Entry 5VSW (X-ray diffraction, 4.29 A resolution (low resolution: residue-level contacts below are approximate; hydrogen-bond / salt-bridge calls are withheld)); this record covers chains A and B of the 7 polymer chains in the assembly.

== Chain A (and B) ==
Name: DNA-directed RNA polymerase subunit alpha
From: Escherichia coli (strain K12)
Notes: EC 2.7.7.6; chain B of this document is another copy of the same molecule, construct and numbering; everything in this record applies to it too
Reference sequence: P0A7Z4 (RPOA_ECOLI); numbering as in UniProt (aligned over 1-329)
Sequence (329 residues; each row starts with the number of its first residue):
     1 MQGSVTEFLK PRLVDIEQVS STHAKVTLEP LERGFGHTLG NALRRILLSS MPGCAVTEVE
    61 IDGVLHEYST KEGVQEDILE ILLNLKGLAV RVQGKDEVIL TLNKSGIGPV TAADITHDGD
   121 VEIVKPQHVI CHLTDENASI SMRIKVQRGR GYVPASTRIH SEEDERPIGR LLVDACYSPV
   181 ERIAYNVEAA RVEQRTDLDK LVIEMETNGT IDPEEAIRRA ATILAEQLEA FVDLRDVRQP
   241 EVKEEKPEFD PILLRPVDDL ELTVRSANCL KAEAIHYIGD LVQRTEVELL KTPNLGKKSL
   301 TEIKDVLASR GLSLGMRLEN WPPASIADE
Disordered / not traced: 1-6, 326-329 (chain B: 1-5, 161-171, 234-245, 326-329)
Swiss-Prot annotation at these positions:
  - region: Glu162 to Glu165 (Required for interaction with Crp at class II promoters)
  - modified residue: Arg265 (ADP-ribosylarginine), Lys297 (N6-acetyllysine), Lys298 (N6-acetyllysine)

== Interface between chain A and chain B ==
Pairs across the interface (59):
  Glu7(A) - Arg150(B)
  Phe8(A) - Arg150(B)
  Phe8(A) - Ile223(B)
  Leu9(A) - Gln227(B)
  Lys10(A) - Glu226(B)
  Lys10(A) - Glu229(B)
  Pro11(A) - Gln227(B)
  Pro11(A) - Phe231(B)
  Leu28(A) - Phe231(B)
  Gly34(A) - Arg45(B)
  Phe35(A) - Ile46(B)
  Phe35(A) - Ser50(B)
  Phe35(A) - Gln227(B)
  Thr38(A) - Arg45(B)
  Leu39(A) - Leu224(B)
  Asn41(A) - Asn41(B)
  Ala42(A) - Ala42(B)
  Arg45(A) - Gly34(B)
  Arg45(A) - His37(B)
  Arg45(A) - Thr38(B)
  Ile46(A) - Phe35(B)
  Ile46(A) - Thr38(B)
  Ser50(A) - Phe8(B)
  Ser50(A) - Phe35(B)
  Arg148(A) - Thr6(B)
  Arg150(A) - Glu7(B)
  Arg150(A) - Phe8(B)
  Arg150(A) - Glu32(B)
  Arg218(A) - Ala230(B)
  Arg218(A) - Phe231(B)
  Arg218(A) - Asp233(B)
  Ala221(A) - Leu228(B)
  Ala221(A) - Phe231(B)
  Thr222(A) - Asp233(B)
  Ile223(A) - Phe8(B)
  Leu224(A) - Leu224(B)
  Leu224(A) - Leu228(B)
  Glu226(A) - Lys10(B)
  Gln227(A) - Leu9(B)
  Gln227(A) - Lys10(B)
  Gln227(A) - Pro11(B)
  Gln227(A) - Leu31(B)
  Gln227(A) - Phe35(B)
  Gln227(A) - Leu39(B)
  Leu228(A) - Ala221(B)
  Leu228(A) - Leu224(B)
  Glu229(A) - Lys10(B)
  Phe231(A) - Leu28(B)
  Phe231(A) - Leu39(B)
  Phe231(A) - Leu43(B)
  Val232(A) - Arg218(B)
  Asp233(A) - Arg218(B)
  Leu234(A) - Glu214(B)
  Asp236(A) - Val14(B)
  Asp236(A) - Asp15(B)
  Asp236(A) - Ile16(B)
  Val237(A) - Arg12(B)
  Val237(A) - Leu13(B)
  Val237(A) - Val14(B)
Interface residues without a listed pair, chain A (37 interface residues in all): Arg12, Leu13, His37, Pro52, Ala230
Interface residues without a listed pair, chain B (42 interface residues in all): Val26, Ile203, Ile217, Thr222

== Overview ==
37 residues of chain A face 42 of chain B across their interface.
Both chains are DNA-directed RNA polymerase subunit alpha (Escherichia coli (strain K12)). Entry 5VSW (X-ray
crystal structure of Escherichia coli RNA polymerase and DksA/ppGpp complex) was determined by X-ray
diffraction together with 5W1S and 5W1T from the same study.
